Entry 9ITL (electron microscopy, 3.31 A resolution); this record covers chains I and J of the 26 polymer chains in the assembly.

== Chain I (and J) ==
Name: ATP synthase subunit c
From: Chloroflexus aurantiacus J-10-fl
Notes: chain J of this document is another copy of the same molecule, construct and numbering; everything in this record applies to it too
UniProtKB: A9WGS9 (ATPL_CHLAA); residues 1-76 here = UniProt positions 1-76
Sequence (76 residues; row label = number of the first residue in the row):
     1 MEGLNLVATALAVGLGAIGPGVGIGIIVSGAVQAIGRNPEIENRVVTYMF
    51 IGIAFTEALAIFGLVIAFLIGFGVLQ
Unresolved in the structure: 1, 74-76
UniProt features mapped onto this chain:
  - site: Glu57 (Reversibly protonated during proton transport)

== Chain I / chain J interface ==
Contacting residue pairs (57; chain I residue first):
  Glu2(I) - Glu2(J)
  Leu4(I) - Glu2(J)
  Leu4(I) - Gly3(J)
  Leu4(I) - Leu4(J)
  Leu4(I) - Val7(J)  hydrophobic
  Asn5(I) - Gly3(J)
  Asn5(I) - Leu6(J)
  Ala8(I) - Val7(J)  hydrophobic
  Ala8(I) - Ala10(J)
  Leu11(I) - Ala10(J)
  Leu11(I) - Leu11(J)  hydrophobic
  Ala12(I) - Ala10(J)  hydrophobic
  Leu15(I) - Gly14(J)
  Leu15(I) - Leu15(J)
  Leu15(I) - Ile18(J)
  Gly16(I) - Gly14(J)
  Ile18(I) - Ile18(J)  hydrophobic
  Gly19(I) - Ala17(J)
  Gly19(I) - Ile18(J)
  Gly19(I) - Gly21(J)
  Gly19(I) - Val22(J)  hydrogen bond (backbone-backbone)
  Pro20(I) - Gly21(J)
  Val22(I) - Val22(J)  hydrophobic
  Gly23(I) - Gly21(J)
  Gly23(I) - Gly25(J)
  Ile26(I) - Gly25(J)
  Ile26(I) - Ile26(J)  hydrophobic
  Ile26(I) - Ser29(J)  hydrogen bond (backbone-side chain)
  Ile27(I) - Gly25(J)
  Ile27(I) - Val28(J)  hydrophobic
  Gly30(I) - Ser29(J)
  Gly30(I) - Val32(J)
  Gly30(I) - Gln33(J)
  Ala31(I) - Val32(J)
  Gln33(I) - Gln33(J)
  Ala34(I) - Val32(J)
  Ala34(I) - Gln33(J)
  Ala34(I) - Gly36(J)
  Arg37(I) - Gln33(J)  hydrogen bond (side chain-backbone)
  Arg37(I) - Gly36(J)  hydrogen bond (side chain-backbone)
  Arg37(I) - Arg37(J)
  Ile41(I) - Pro39(J)  hydrophobic
  Arg44(I) - Glu42(J)  salt bridge
  Val45(I) - Val32(J)  hydrophobic
  Val45(I) - Ile35(J)  hydrophobic
  Tyr48(I) - Glu42(J)
  Tyr48(I) - Val46(J)  hydrophobic
  Tyr48(I) - Met49(J)  hydrophobic
  Phe55(I) - Ile24(J)  hydrophobic
  Phe55(I) - Glu57(J)
  Thr56(I) - Ile24(J)
  Leu59(I) - Ala60(J)  hydrophobic
  Phe62(I) - Val13(J)
  Phe62(I) - Leu64(J)  hydrophobic
  Gly63(I) - Val13(J)
  Ile66(I) - Val13(J)  hydrophobic
  Ile70(I) - Leu6(J)  hydrophobic
Also at the interface, not in a pair above, chain I (34 interface residues in all): Asn38, Ile51, Gly52
Also at the interface, not in a pair above, chain J (34 interface residues in all): Pro20, Phe50, Ile53

== Overview ==
The chain I/chain J interface involves 34 residues from each chain, with 4 hydrogen bonds and 1 salt bridge.
Among the polar pairs are Arg44(I)-Glu42(J), Ile26(I)-Ser29(J) and Arg37(I)-Gln33(J).
Chain I and chain J are both ATP synthase subunit c (Chloroflexus aurantiacus J-10-fl); the structure,
Chloroflexus aurantiacus ATP synthase, state 3, was determined by electron microscopy (same publication as
9ITJ, 9ITK, 9ITM, 9ITN, 9ITO, 9ITP and 11 further entries).
